5GAR - chains S and T of the 26 polymer chains in the assembly; structure by electron microscopy, 6.40 A resolution (low resolution: residue-level contacts below are approximate; hydrogen-bond / salt-bridge calls are withheld).

== Chain S (and T) ==
Name: Vacuolar type ATP synthase subunit
From: Thermus thermophilus
Notes: chain T of this document is another copy of the same molecule, construct and numbering; everything in this record applies to it too
UniProtKB: P74900 (P74900_THETH); residues -18 to 80 here correspond to UniProt positions 1-99 (UniProt number = residue number + 19)
Sequence (99 residues; each row starts with the number of its first residue; numbers below 1 keep their minus sign (Met-18 is residue -18)):
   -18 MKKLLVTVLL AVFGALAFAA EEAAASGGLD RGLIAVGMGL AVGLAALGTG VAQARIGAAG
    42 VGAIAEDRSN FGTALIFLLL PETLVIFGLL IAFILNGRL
Not modelled in the structure: -18 to 0
What the authors report for this chain:
  - catalytic residues: Glu63 (citing earlier work)

== Chain S / chain T interface ==
Residue-residue contacts - 18 pairs, chain S then chain T:
  Gly18(S) with Ala16(T); Val17(T); Gly20(T)
  Leu21(S) with Gly20(T)
  Ala22(S) with Gly20(T); Gly24(T)
  Leu25(S) with Gly24(T)
  Ala26(S) with Gly24(T)
  Gly29(S) with Leu28(T)
  Ala33(S) with Gly31(T); Ala35(T)
  Ile75(S) with Ala1(T); Glu2(T); Glu3(T)
  Leu76(S) with Ala1(T)
  Gly78(S) with Glu2(T); Glu3(T)
  Arg79(S) with Glu2(T)
Other interface residues (no listed pair), chain S (16 interface residues in all): Ile15, Met19, Ile37, Asn77, Leu80
Other interface residues (no listed pair), chain T (14 interface residues in all): Gly8, Gly9, Gly13, Ala27

== Overview ==
Chain S and chain T form an interface of 16 and 14 residues respectively. From the paper: the catalytic
residue Glu63(S).
Both chains are Vacuolar type ATP synthase subunit (Thermus thermophilus). Entry 5GAR (Thermus thermophilus
V/A-ATPase, conformation 1) was determined by electron microscopy (same publication as 5GAS).
